7B19 - chain A; structure by X-ray diffraction, 2.55 A resolution.

Chain A:
Protein: Myosin-2 heavy chain
Source organism: Dictyostelium discoideum
UniProtKB: P08799 (MYS2_DICDI); the construct has insertions or renumbered stretches relative to UniProt, so the offset changes along the chain: 2-646 = UniProt 2-646; 650-762 = UniProt 649-761
Chain sequence (789 residues; numbered -10 to 778; the number before each row is that of its first residue; numbers below 1 keep their minus sign (Met-10 is residue -10)):
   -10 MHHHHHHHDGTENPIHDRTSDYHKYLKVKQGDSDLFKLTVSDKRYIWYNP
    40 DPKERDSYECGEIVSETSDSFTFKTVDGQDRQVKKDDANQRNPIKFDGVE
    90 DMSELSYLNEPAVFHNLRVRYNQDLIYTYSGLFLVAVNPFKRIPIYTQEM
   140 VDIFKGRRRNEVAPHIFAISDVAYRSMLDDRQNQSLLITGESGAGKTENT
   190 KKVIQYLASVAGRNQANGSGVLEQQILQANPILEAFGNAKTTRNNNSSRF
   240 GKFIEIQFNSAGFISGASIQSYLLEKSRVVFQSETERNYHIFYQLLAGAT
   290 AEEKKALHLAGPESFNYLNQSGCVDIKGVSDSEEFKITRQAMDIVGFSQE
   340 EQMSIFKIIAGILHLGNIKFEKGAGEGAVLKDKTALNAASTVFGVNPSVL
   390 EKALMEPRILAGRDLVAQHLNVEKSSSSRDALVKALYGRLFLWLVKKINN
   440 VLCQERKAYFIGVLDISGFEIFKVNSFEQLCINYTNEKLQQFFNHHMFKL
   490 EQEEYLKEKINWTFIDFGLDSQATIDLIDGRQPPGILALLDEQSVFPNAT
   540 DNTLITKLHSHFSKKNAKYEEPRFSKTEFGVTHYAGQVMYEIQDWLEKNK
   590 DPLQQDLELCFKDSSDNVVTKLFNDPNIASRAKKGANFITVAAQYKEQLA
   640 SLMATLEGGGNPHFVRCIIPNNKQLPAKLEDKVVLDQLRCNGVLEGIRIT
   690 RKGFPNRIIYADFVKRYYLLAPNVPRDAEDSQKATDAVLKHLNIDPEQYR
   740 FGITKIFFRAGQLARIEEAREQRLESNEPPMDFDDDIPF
Not modelled in the structure: -10 to 0, 203-209, 707-711, 763-778
Sequence notes: initiating methionine (-10); expression tag (-9 to 1, 763-778); linker (647-649)
Metal / ion sites: Mg2+: Thr186, Ser237 (together with ADP metavanadate)
Residues lining bound ligands:
  - ADP metavanadate (AD9): Ile115, Tyr116, Asn127, Pro128, Phe129, Lys130, Arg131, Tyr135, Glu180, Ser181, Gly182, Ala183, Gly184, Lys185, Thr186, Glu187, Asn233, Asn235, Ser236, Ser237, Arg238, Asp454, Ile455, Ser456, Gly457
  - malonate ion (MLI), molecule 1: Glu223, Ala224, Asn235, His279, Gln283, Ile315, Val318, Asp320, Glu323
  - malonate ion (MLI), molecule 2: Lys265, Ala424, Arg428, Asp590, Leu592, Glu597, Arg620
  - malonate ion (MLI), molecule 3: Glu302, Ser303, Phe304, Asn305, Asn308, Asn356
  - malonate ion (MLI), molecule 4: Asp515, Asp518, Gly519, Arg520, Gln521, Lys635
  - malonate ion (MLI), molecule 5: Glu531, Gln532, Phe535, Lys546

In short:
Chain A binds ADP metavanadate and 5 copies of malonate ion. The Mg2+ site is built by Thr186 and Ser237.
Chain A is Myosin-2 heavy chain (Dictyostelium discoideum); the structure, Mutant Myosin-II-GGG motor domain,
was determined by X-ray diffraction, deposited together with 7B1A.
